Entry 2IWG (X-ray diffraction, 2.35 A resolution); this record covers chains A and B of the 4 polymer chains in the assembly.

[Chain A]
Name: Ig gamma-1 chain C
Organism: Homo sapiens
UniProtKB: P01857 (IGHG1_HUMAN); residues 237-443 here correspond to UniProt positions 120-326 (UniProt number = residue number - 117)
Chain sequence (207 residues; each row starts with the number of its first residue):
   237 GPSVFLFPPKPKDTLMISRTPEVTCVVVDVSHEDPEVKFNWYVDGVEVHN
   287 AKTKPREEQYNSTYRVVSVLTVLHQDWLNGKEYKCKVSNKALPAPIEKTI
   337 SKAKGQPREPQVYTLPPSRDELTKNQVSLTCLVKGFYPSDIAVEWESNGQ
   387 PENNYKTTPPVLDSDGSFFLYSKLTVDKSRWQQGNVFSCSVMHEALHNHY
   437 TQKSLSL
Curated features (UniProtKB/Swiss-Prot):
  - glycosylation: Asn297 (N-linked (GlcNAc...) (complex) asparagine)
Disulfide bonds: Cys261-Cys321, Cys367-Cys425
Covalently attached groups: glycan linked to Asn297

[Chain B]
Name: 52 kDa ro protein
Organism: Homo sapiens
UniProtKB: P19474 (RO52_HUMAN); residues 4-182 here correspond to UniProt positions 287-465 (UniProt number = residue number + 283)
Chain sequence (181 residues; row label = number of the first residue in the row):
     2 HMVHITLDPDTANPWLILSEDRRQVRLGDTQQSIPGNEERFDSYPMVLGA
    52 QHFHSGKHYWEVDVTGKEAWDLGVCRDSVRRKGHFLLSSKSGFWTIWLWN
   102 KQKYEAGTYPQTPLHLQVPPCQVGIFLDYEAGMVSFYNITDHGSLIYSFS
   152 ECAFTGPLRPFFSPGFNDGGKNTAPLTLCPL
What the authors report for this chain:
  - mutagenesis - Y45F (-1.6 kcal/mol), H85A: increased binding to Ig gamma-1 chain C (chain A)
  - contacts within the chain: Ala13-Arg41 (hydrogen bond), Pro10-Arg41 (hydrogen bond)

[Chain A / chain B interface]
Residue-residue contacts - 29 pairs, chain A then chain B:
  Ile253(A) - Ser44(B)
  Leu309(A) - Trp16(B)  hydrophobic
  Leu309(A) - Asp30(B)
  Gln311(A) - Asn168(B)
  Gln311(A) - Asp169(B)  hydrogen bond
  Asn315(A) - Asn168(B)  hydrogen bond (side chain-backbone)
  Asn315(A) - Asp169(B)
  Asn315(A) - Gly170(B)  hydrogen bond (side chain-backbone)
  Asn315(A) - Gly171(B)
  Glu345(A) - Trp100(B)
  Glu430(A) - Asp169(B)
  Ala431(A) - Trp100(B)
  Leu432(A) - Trp100(B)
  His433(A) - Asp72(B)  salt bridge
  His433(A) - Trp98(B)
  His433(A) - Trp100(B)
  Asn434(A) - Tyr45(B)
  Asn434(A) - Met47(B)
  Asn434(A) - Asp72(B)
  Asn434(A) - Phe167(B)
  His435(A) - Phe167(B)
  His435(A) - Asp169(B)  salt bridge
  Tyr436(A) - Tyr45(B)
  Tyr436(A) - His85(B)
  Tyr436(A) - Phe86(B)
  Thr437(A) - Leu87(B)
  Gln438(A) - Leu87(B)
  Gln438(A) - Tyr110(B)
  Lys439(A) - Tyr110(B)
Also at the interface, not in a pair above, chain A (17 interface residues in all): Leu314, Met428
Also at the interface, not in a pair above, chain B (19 interface residues in all): Asp43, Leu88
Interface features reported in the paper:
  - pairs named by the authors: His433(A)-Asp72(B) (hydrogen bond), Asn434(A)-Asp72(B) (hydrogen bond)
  - interface residues, chain A: Ile253(A), His310(A), His433(A), Asn434(A), His435(A)
  - interface residues, chain B: Trp98(B), Trp100(B), Phe167(B)
  - hot spots on chain B (mutagenesis) - Y45A (DeltaDeltaG = 1 kcal/mol): decreased binding to Ig gamma-1 chain C (chain A)
  - hot spots on chain B (mutagenesis) - D72A (DeltaDeltaG >=4 kcal/mol), W98A (DeltaDeltaG >=4 kcal/mol), W100A (DeltaDeltaG >=4 kcal/mol), F167A (DeltaDeltaG >=4 kcal/mol): abolished binding to Ig gamma-1 chain C (chain A)

[Summary]
Chain A and chain B form an interface of 17 and 19 residues respectively; the contacts include 3 hydrogen
bonds and 2 salt bridges. Polar contacts include His433(A)-Asp72(B), His435(A)-Asp169(B) and
Gln311(A)-Asp169(B). The authors report hydrogen bonds between His433(A) and Asp72(B) and Asn434(A) and
Asp72(B). The paper reports that D72A, W98A and W100A of chain B, among others, abolish binding to Ig gamma-1
chain C (chain A); interface residues Ile253(A), His310(A) and Trp98(B) among others; 7 substitutions were
tested in all.
Chain A is Ig gamma-1 chain C and chain B is 52 kDa ro protein, both from Homo sapiens; the structure, Complex
between the pryspry domain of TRIM21 and IGG FC, was determined by X-ray diffraction.
